PDB entry 8RMN | electron microscopy, 3.80 A resolution | chains A and J of the 40 polymer chains in the assembly

== Chain A (and J) ==
Name: Calcium homeostasis modulator protein 4
Source organism: Homo sapiens
Notes: chain J of this document is another copy of the same molecule, construct and numbering; everything in this record applies to it too
Reference sequence: Q5JW98 (CAHM4_HUMAN); residues 2-314 here = UniProt positions 2-314
Sequence (322 residues; each row starts with the number of its first residue; numbering starts at 0):
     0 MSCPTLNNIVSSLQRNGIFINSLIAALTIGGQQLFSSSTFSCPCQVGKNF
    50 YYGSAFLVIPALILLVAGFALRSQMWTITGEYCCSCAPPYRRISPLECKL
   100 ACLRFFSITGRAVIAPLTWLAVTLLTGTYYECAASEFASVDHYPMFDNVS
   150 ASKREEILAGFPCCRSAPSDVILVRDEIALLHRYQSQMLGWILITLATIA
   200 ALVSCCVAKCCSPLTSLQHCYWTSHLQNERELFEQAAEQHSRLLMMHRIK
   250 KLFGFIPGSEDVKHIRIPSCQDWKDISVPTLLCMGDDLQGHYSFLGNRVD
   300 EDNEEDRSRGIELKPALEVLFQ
Not modelled in the structure: 0-4, 83-93, 277-321
Differences from the reference sequence: initiating methionine (0); expression tag (1, 315-321)
Cystine bridges: Cys41-Cys131, Cys43-Cys162

== How chain A and chain J interact ==
Pairs across the interface (54):
  Leu5(A) - Asn6(J)
  Ile8(A) - Asn6(J)
  Ile17(A) - Leu70(J)  hydrophobic
  Leu124(A) - Phe34(J)  hydrophobic
  Glu176(A) - Gln44(J)
  Leu179(A) - Cys43(J)  hydrophobic
  Leu180(A) - Gln44(J)
  Arg182(A) - Ser40(J)  hydrogen bond
  Tyr183(A) - Lys47(J)
  Tyr183(A) - Tyr51(J)  hydrophobic
  Gln186(A) - Thr38(J)
  Gln186(A) - Phe39(J)
  Gln186(A) - Tyr51(J)  hydrogen bond
  Gln186(A) - Phe55(J)
  Trp190(A) - Phe34(J)  hydrophobic
  Trp190(A) - Phe55(J)
  Trp190(A) - Ile58(J)  hydrophobic
  Trp190(A) - Pro59(J)  hydrophobic
  Thr194(A) - Ile58(J)
  Thr197(A) - Ile62(J)
  Thr197(A) - Val65(J)
  Leu201(A) - Val65(J)  hydrophobic
  Leu201(A) - Ala69(J)  hydrophobic
  Leu201(A) - Trp75(J)  hydrophobic
  Cys204(A) - Trp75(J)  hydrophobic
  Cys205(A) - Trp75(J)  hydrophobic
  Lys208(A) - Trp75(J)
  Ser215(A) - Arg229(J)  hydrogen bond
  Leu216(A) - Phe232(J)
  Cys219(A) - Arg229(J)
  Cys219(A) - Glu233(J)
  Tyr220(A) - Ala236(J)  hydrophobic
  Tyr220(A) - His239(J)  hydrogen bond
  Tyr220(A) - Ser240(J)
  Ser223(A) - Glu237(J)
  His224(A) - Ser240(J)
  Asn227(A) - Glu237(J)  hydrogen bond
  Asn227(A) - Arg241(J)
  Glu228(A) - Met244(J)
  Phe232(A) - Leu251(J)  hydrophobic
  Phe232(A) - Trp272(J)  hydrophobic
  Ala235(A) - Ile248(J)  hydrophobic
  Ala235(A) - Phe252(J)
  Ala235(A) - Pro256(J)  hydrophobic
  Ala236(A) - Phe252(J)  hydrophobic
  Gln238(A) - Phe254(J)
  Gln238(A) - Gly257(J)  hydrogen bond (side chain-backbone)
  Gln238(A) - Ser258(J)
  Gln238(A) - Asp260(J)  hydrogen bond
  His239(A) - Phe252(J)
  His239(A) - Phe254(J)
  His239(A) - Arg265(J)  hydrogen bond (side chain-backbone)
  Leu242(A) - Asp260(J)
  Leu242(A) - Val261(J)  hydrophobic
Interface residues without a listed pair, chain A (34 interface residues in all): Met187, Leu231, Leu243
Interface residues without a listed pair, chain J (49 interface residues in all): Pro42, Tyr50, Ala54, Thr76, Arg164, Glu228, Leu243, Met245, Ile264, Ile266, Pro267, Ile275

== In short ==
Chain A and chain J form an interface of 34 and 49 residues respectively; the contacts include 8 hydrogen
bonds. Among the polar pairs are Arg182(A)-Ser40(J), Gln186(A)-Tyr51(J) and Ser215(A)-Arg229(J).
Chain A and chain J are both Calcium homeostasis modulator protein 4 (Homo sapiens); the structure, Cryo-EM
structure of a dimer of decameric human CALHM4 in complex with synthetic nanobody SbC4, was determined by
electron microscopy (same publication as 8RMK, 8RML and 8RMM).
